8EQZ - chains A and B; structure by X-ray diffraction, 2.37 A resolution.

Chain A:
Protein: Nuclear receptor subfamily 1 group I member 2
Source organism: Homo sapiens
UniProtKB: O75469 (NR1I2_HUMAN); residue numbers follow UniProt; this construct covers 130-432
Amino-acid sequence (355 residues; each row starts with the number of its first residue; note: 11 numbers in that range are skipped by the numbering (no residue carries them; nothing is unmodelled there); a row labelled like 432A-432L holds insertion residues (432A, then the next letters in order)):
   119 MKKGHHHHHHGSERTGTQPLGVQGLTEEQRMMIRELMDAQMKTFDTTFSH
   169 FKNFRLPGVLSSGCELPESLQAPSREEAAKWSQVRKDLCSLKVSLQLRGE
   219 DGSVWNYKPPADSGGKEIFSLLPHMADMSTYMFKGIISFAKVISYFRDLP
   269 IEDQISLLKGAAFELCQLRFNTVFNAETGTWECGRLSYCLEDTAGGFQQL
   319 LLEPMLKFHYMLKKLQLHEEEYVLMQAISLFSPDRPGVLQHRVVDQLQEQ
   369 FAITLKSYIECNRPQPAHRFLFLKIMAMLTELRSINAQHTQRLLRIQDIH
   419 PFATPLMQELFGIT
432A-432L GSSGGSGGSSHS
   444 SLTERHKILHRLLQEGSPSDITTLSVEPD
Unresolved in the structure: 119-141, 179-192, 432A-432L, 459-472
Sequence notes: initiating methionine (119); expression tag (120-129, 432C-432L, 444-472)
Residues lining bound ligands: WQB (N-[4-(1,1,1,3,3,3-hexafluoro-2-hydroxypropan-2-yl)phenyl]-N-hexylbenzenesulfonamide): Asp205, Leu206, Leu209, Leu240, Met243, Ala244, Met246, Ser247, Phe281, Gln285, Phe288, Trp299, Tyr306, Met323, His407, Arg410, Leu411, Ile414, Phe420, Met425
Curated features (UniProtKB/Swiss-Prot):
  - binding site (hyperforin): Ser247, Gln285 to Phe288, His407
Reported in the primary citation:
  - conformationally variable residues (side-chain flip): Leu209
  - mutagenesis - W299A (>24-fold): decreased signaling in response to 3-bromo rifamycin S
  - mutagenesis - W299A: unchanged signaling in response to rifabutin
  - mutagenesis - W299A: unchanged signaling in response to rifampicin

Chain B:
Protein: Nuclear receptor subfamily 1 group I member 2
Source organism: Homo sapiens
UniProtKB: O75469 (NR1I2_HUMAN); residue numbers follow UniProt; this construct covers 130-431
Amino-acid sequence (355 residues; each row starts with the number of its first residue; note: 12 numbers in that range are skipped by the numbering (no residue carries them; nothing is unmodelled there); a row labelled like 431A-431M holds insertion residues (431A, then the next letters in order)):
   119 MKKGHHHHHHGSERTGTQPLGVQGLTEEQRMMIRELMDAQMKTFDTTFSH
   169 FKNFRLPGVLSSGCELPESLQAPSREEAAKWSQVRKDLCSLKVSLQLRGE
   219 DGSVWNYKPPADSGGKEIFSLLPHMADMSTYMFKGIISFAKVISYFRDLP
   269 IEDQISLLKGAAFELCQLRFNTVFNAETGTWECGRLSYCLEDTAGGFQQL
   319 LLEPMLKFHYMLKKLQLHEEEYVLMQAISLFSPDRPGVLQHRVVDQLQEQ
   369 FAITLKSYIECNRPQPAHRFLFLKIMAMLTELRSINAQHTQRLLRIQDIH
   419 PFATPLMQELFGI
431A-431M TGSSGGSGGSSHS
   444 SLTERHKILHRLLQEGSPSDITTLSVEPD
Unresolved in the structure: 119-141, 178-194, 431A-431M, 461-472
Sequence notes: initiating methionine (119); expression tag (120-129, 431D-431M, 444-472)
Residues lining bound ligands: WQB (N-[4-(1,1,1,3,3,3-hexafluoro-2-hydroxypropan-2-yl)phenyl]-N-hexylbenzenesulfonamide): Leu209, Val211, Leu240, Met243, Ala244, Met246, Ser247, Phe281, Gln285, Phe288, Trp299, Tyr306, Met323, His327, His407, Leu411, Ile414, Phe420, Met425
Curated features (UniProtKB/Swiss-Prot):
  - binding site (hyperforin): Ser247, Gln285 to Phe288, His407
Reported in the primary citation:
  - mutagenesis - W299A (>24-fold): decreased signaling in response to 3-bromo rifamycin S
  - mutagenesis - W299A: unchanged signaling in response to rifabutin
  - mutagenesis - W299A: unchanged signaling in response to rifampicin

Interface between chain A and chain B:
Contacting residue pairs (33):
  Pro175(A) - Trp223(B)  hydrogen bond (backbone-side chain)
  Val177(A) - Leu215(B)  hydrophobic
  Val177(A) - Gly217(B)
  Val177(A) - Trp223(B)
  Leu178(A) - Gly217(B)
  Leu178(A) - Glu218(B)  hydrogen bond (backbone-backbone)
  Leu178(A) - Asp219(B)
  Leu215(A) - Trp223(B)  hydrophobic
  Gly217(A) - Val177(B)
  Asp219(A) - Pro228(B)
  Ser221(A) - Tyr225(B)
  Ser221(A) - Lys226(B)
  Ser221(A) - Pro228(B)
  Val222(A) - Asn224(B)
  Val222(A) - Tyr225(B)
  Val222(A) - Lys226(B)  hydrogen bond (backbone-backbone)
  Trp223(A) - Pro175(B)  hydrogen bond (side chain-backbone)
  Trp223(A) - Gly176(B)
  Trp223(A) - Leu213(B)  hydrophobic
  Trp223(A) - Trp223(B)  hydrophobic
  Trp223(A) - Asn224(B)
  Trp223(A) - Tyr225(B)
  Asn224(A) - Val222(B)
  Asn224(A) - Trp223(B)
  Asn224(A) - Asn224(B)  hydrogen bond (backbone-backbone)
  Tyr225(A) - Ser221(B)
  Tyr225(A) - Val222(B)
  Tyr225(A) - Trp223(B)
  Lys226(A) - Ser221(B)
  Lys226(A) - Val222(B)  hydrogen bond (backbone-backbone)
  Pro228(A) - Asp219(B)
  Pro228(A) - Ser221(B)
  Glu235(A) - Asp219(B)
Other interface residues (no listed pair), chain A (19 interface residues in all): Leu174, Gly176, Gly220, Pro227, Ala229
Other interface residues (no listed pair), chain B (20 interface residues in all): Leu174, Arg216, Gly220, Pro227, Glu235

Summary:
19 residues of chain A face 20 of chain B across their interface; the contacts include 6 hydrogen bonds. Polar
pairs include Pro175(A)-Trp223(B), Leu178(A)-Glu218(B) and Val222(A)-Lys226(B). Bound to chain A: compound
WQB. Chain B binds compound WQB. The paper reports that W299A of chain A reduces signaling in response to
3-bromo rifamycin S; conformational variability at Leu209(A).
Chain A and chain B are both Nuclear receptor subfamily 1 group I member 2 (Homo sapiens); the structure,
Crystal structure of pregnane X receptor ligand binding domain complexed with T0901317 analog T0-C6, was
determined by X-ray diffraction, deposited together with 8E3N and 8FPE.
